Entry 6G8G (X-ray diffraction, 2.60 A resolution); this record covers chains A and B.

== Chain A (and B) ==
Name: TetR/AcrR family transcriptional regulator
Source organism: Bradyrhizobium diazoefficiens
Notes: chain B of this document is another copy of the same molecule, construct and numbering; everything in this record applies to it too
UniProt: A0A2A6N3G4 (A0A2A6N3G4_9BRAD); residues 4-214 here correspond to UniProt positions 19-229 (UniProt number = residue number + 15)
Sequence (214 residues; row label = number of the first residue in the row):
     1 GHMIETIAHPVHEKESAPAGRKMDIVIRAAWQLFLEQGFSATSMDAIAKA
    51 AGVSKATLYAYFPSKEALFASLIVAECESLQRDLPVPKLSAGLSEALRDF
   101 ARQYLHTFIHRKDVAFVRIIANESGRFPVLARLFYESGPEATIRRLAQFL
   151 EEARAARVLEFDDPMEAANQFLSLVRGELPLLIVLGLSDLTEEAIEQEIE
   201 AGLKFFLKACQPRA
Not modelled in the structure: 1-18, 214 (chain B: 1-19, 214)
Construct notes: expression tag (1-3)
Modified positions: Mse3 (selenomethionine); Mse23, Mse44, Mse165 (selenomethionine; parent Met)
Small-molecule neighbours:
  - genistein (GEN): Phe108, Arg176, Pro180, Leu181
  - N-cyclohexyltaurine (NHE; 2-[N-cyclohexylamino]ethane sulfonic acid), molecule 1: Glu66, Ala67, Ala70, Arg126, Phe127, Pro128, Val129, Leu130
  - N-cyclohexyltaurine (NHE), molecule 2: Arg132, Tyr135, Glu140, Ile143, Mse165, Glu166, Asn169
What the authors report for this chain:
  - binding site for genistein: Phe108, Asp113, Val117, Arg176, Pro180, Leu181
  - contacts within the chain: Asp83-Arg111, Ser79-Arg111, Glu76-Arg111
  - conformationally variable residues (side-chain flip): Arg111

== Interface between chain A and chain B ==
Residue-residue contacts (48):
  Ile120(A) with Leu185(B), hydrophobic
  Ala121(A) with Arg118(B), hydrogen bond (backbone-side chain); Val184(B)
  Asn122(A) with Arg118(B)
  Ala131(A) with Leu185(B)
  Arg132(A) with Leu187(B)
  Tyr135(A) with Glu178(B), hydrogen bond; Leu182(B), hydrophobic
  Pro139(A) with Leu181(B), hydrophobic
  Ile143(A) with Glu178(B)
  Asp162(A) with Lys204(B), salt bridge
  Glu166(A) with Ala201(B)
  Asn169(A) with Glu178(B)
  Gln170(A) with Ala201(B); Phe205(B)
  Ser173(A) with Ser173(B); Gly177(B)
  Leu174(A) with Leu174(B), hydrophobic; Phe205(B), hydrophobic
  Arg176(A) with Gly177(B), hydrogen bond (side chain-backbone)
  Gly177(A) with Ser173(B); Arg176(B), hydrogen bond (backbone-side chain)
  Glu178(A) with Tyr135(B), hydrogen bond; Ile143(B); Asn169(B)
  Leu181(A) with Val117(B), hydrophobic
  Leu182(A) with Tyr135(B), hydrophobic
  Val184(A) with Val117(B), hydrophobic; Ala121(B), hydrophobic
  Leu185(A) with Ile120(B), hydrophobic; Ala131(B)
  Leu187(A) with Arg132(B); Tyr135(B), hydrophobic
  Ala201(A) with Glu166(B); Gln170(B), hydrogen bond (backbone-side chain)
  Phe205(A) with Gln170(B); Leu174(B), hydrophobic; Phe205(B), hydrophobic; Phe206(B), hydrophobic; Ala209(B), hydrophobic; Cys210(B), hydrophobic
  Phe206(A) with Phe205(B), hydrophobic
  Lys208(A) with Glu160(B), hydrogen bond (side chain-backbone); Ala209(B), hydrogen bond (side chain-backbone)
  Ala209(A) with Phe205(B), hydrophobic; Lys208(B); Ala209(B), hydrophobic
  Cys210(A) with Phe205(B), hydrophobic
Other interface residues (no listed pair), chain A (31 interface residues in all): Val117, Pro128, Phe134
Other interface residues (no listed pair), chain B (33 interface residues in all): Pro128, Phe134, Pro139, Phe161
The authors on this interface:
  - pairs named by the authors: Arg176(B)-Gly177(A) (backbone contact)

== In short ==
31 residues of chain A and 33 residues of chain B are in contact; the contacts include 8 hydrogen bonds and 1
salt bridge. Polar pairs include Asp162(A)-Lys204(B), Ala121(A)-Arg118(B) and Tyr135(A)-Glu178(B). The paper
describes a backbone contact between Arg176(B) and Gly177(A). The paper reports a binding site for genistein
at Phe108(A), Asp113(A) and Val117(A) among others; conformational variability at Arg111(A).
Both chains are TetR/AcrR family transcriptional regulator (Bradyrhizobium diazoefficiens). Entry 6G8G
(Flavonoid-responsive Regulator FrrA in complex with Genistein) was determined by X-ray diffraction (same
publication as 6G87 and 6G8H).
